Entry 9DI0 (electron microscopy, 3.10 A resolution); this record covers chains A and K of the 3 polymer chains in the assembly.

# Chain A
Name: Kinesin-like protein KIF18A, Methylated-DNA--protein-cysteine methyltransferase chimera
Source organism: Homo sapiens
Notes: EC 2.1.1.63
Reference sequence: chimeric construct of Q8NI77, E5BBQ0: residues 2-374 from Q8NI77 (KI18A_HUMAN) positions 2-374 (same numbers); residues 376-552 from E5BBQ0 positions 5-181 (UniProt number = residue number - 371)
Sequence (562 residues; row label = number of the first residue in the row; numbers below 1 keep their minus sign (Val-5 is residue -5)):
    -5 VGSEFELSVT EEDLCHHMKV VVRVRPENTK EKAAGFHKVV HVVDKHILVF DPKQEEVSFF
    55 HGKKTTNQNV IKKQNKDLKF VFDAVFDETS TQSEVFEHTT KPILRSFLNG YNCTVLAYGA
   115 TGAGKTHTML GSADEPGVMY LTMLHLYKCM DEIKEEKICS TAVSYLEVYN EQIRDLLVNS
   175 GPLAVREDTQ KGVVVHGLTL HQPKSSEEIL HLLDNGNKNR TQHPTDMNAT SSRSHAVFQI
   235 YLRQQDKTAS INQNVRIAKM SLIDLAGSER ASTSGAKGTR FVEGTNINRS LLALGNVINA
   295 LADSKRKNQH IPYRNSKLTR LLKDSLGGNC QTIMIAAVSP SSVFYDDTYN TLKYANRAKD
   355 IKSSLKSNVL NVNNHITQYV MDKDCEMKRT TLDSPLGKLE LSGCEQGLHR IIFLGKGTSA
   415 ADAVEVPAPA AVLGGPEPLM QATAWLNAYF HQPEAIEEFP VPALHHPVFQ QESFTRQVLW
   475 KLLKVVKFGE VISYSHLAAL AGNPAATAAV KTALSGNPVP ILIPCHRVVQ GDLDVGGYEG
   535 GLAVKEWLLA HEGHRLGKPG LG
Unresolved in the structure: -5 to 8, 46-69, 140-147, 219-223, 242-246, 365-556
Sequence notes: expression tag (-5 to 1, 553-556); linker (375); conflict Arg404 (Glu33 in E5BBQ0)
Metal / ion sites: Mg2+: Thr120 (together with ADP)
Ligand contacts: ADP (adenosine-5'-diphosphate): Arg17, Arg19, Pro20, Ala114, Thr115, Gly116, Ala117, Gly118, Lys119, Thr120, His121, Thr224, Arg227

# Chain K
Name: Tubulin beta chain
Source organism: Sus scrofa
Reference sequence: P02554 (TBB_PIG); residue numbers follow UniProt; this construct covers 1-445
Sequence (445 residues; each row starts with the number of its first residue):
     1 MREIVHIQAG QCGNQIGAKF WEVISDEHGI DPTGSYHGDS DLQLERINVY YNEAAGNKYV
    61 PRAILVDLEP GTMDSVRSGP FGQIFRPDNF VFGQSGAGNN WAKGHYTEGA ELVDSVLDVV
   121 RKESESCDCL QGFQLTHSLG GGTGSGMGTL LISKIREEYP DRIMNTFSVV PSPKVSDTVV
   181 EPYNATLSVH QLVENTDETY CIDNEALYDI CFRTLKLTTP TYGDLNHLVS ATMSGVTTCL
   241 RFPGQLNADL RKLAVNMVPF PRLHFFMPGF APLTSRGSQQ YRALTVPELT QQMFDAKNMM
   301 AACDPRHGRY LTVAAVFRGR MSMKEVDEQM LNVQNKNSSY FVEWIPNNVK TAVCDIPPRG
   361 LKMSATFIGN STAIQELFKR ISEQFTAMFR RKAFLHWYTG EGMDEMEFTE AESNMNDLVS
   421 EYQQYQDATA DEQGEFEEEG EEDEA
Unresolved in the structure: 431-445
Ligand contacts:
  - GDP (guanosine-5'-diphosphate): Gly10, Gln11, Cys12, Gln15, Ile16, Glu69, Asn99, Ser138, Gly140, Gly141, Thr143, Gly144, Asp177, Thr178, Asn204, Tyr222, Leu225, Asn226
  - taxol (TA1): Glu22, Val23, Asp26, Glu27, Leu215, Leu217, Asp224, His227, Leu228, Ala231, Ser234, Phe270, Pro272, Leu273, Thr274, Arg276, Gln279, Arg282, Pro358, Arg359, Gly360, Leu361
UniProt features mapped onto this chain:
  - motif: Met1 to Ile4 (MREI motif)
  - binding site (GTP): Gln11, Glu69, Ser138, Gly142, Thr143, Gly144, Asn204, Asn226
  - binding site (Mg(2+)): Glu69
  - modified residue: Ser40 (Phosphoserine), Lys58 (N6-acetyllysine), Ser172 (Phosphoserine), Thr285 (Phosphothreonine), Thr290 (Phosphothreonine), Arg318 (Omega-N-methylarginine), Glu438 (5-glutamyl polyglutamate)
  - cross-link (Glycyl lysine isopeptide (Lys-Gly)): Lys58 (interchain with G-Cter in ubiquitin), Lys324 (interchain with G-Cter in ubiquitin)
  - natural variant: His37 (H37V: In 2nd form), Asn48 (N48S: In 2nd form), Ala55 to Asn57 (sequence variant, change not given here; In 2nd form), Ser275 (S275A: In 2nd form)

# How chain A and chain K interact
Pairs across the interface (19):
  Val179(A) with Glu410(K)
  Arg180(A) with Glu407(K), salt bridge; Glu410(K)
  Glu181(A) with Met406(K); Thr409(K); Glu410(K), hydrogen bond (backbone-side chain)
  Asp182(A) with Met406(K); Thr409(K)
  His304(A) with Asp417(K); Ser420(K); Glu421(K), salt bridge; Gln424(K)
  Arg308(A) with Arg262(K); Glu410(K), salt bridge; Ser413(K); Asn414(K), hydrogen bond; Asp417(K), salt bridge
  Asn309(A) with Pro261(K)
  Arg314(A) with Glu410(K), salt bridge
Also at the interface, not in a pair above, chain K (13 interface residues in all): Asp404

# Summary
The interface between chain A and chain K involves 8 residues on one side and 13 on the other; the contacts
include 2 hydrogen bonds and 5 salt bridges. Polar pairs include Arg180(A)-Glu407(K), His304(A)-Glu421(K) and
Arg308(A)-Glu410(K). Ligands of chain A: ADP.
Chain A is Kinesin-like protein KIF18A, Methylated-DNA--protein-cysteine methyltransferase chimera (Homo
sapiens) and chain K is Tubulin beta chain (Sus scrofa); the structure, Cryo-EM structure of Kif18A bound to a
microtubule, was determined by electron microscopy (same publication as 9DHZ, 9DXC and 9DXE).
